3JY1 - chains A and C of the 3 polymer chains in the assembly; structure by X-ray diffraction, 1.75 A resolution.

[Chain A]
Name: alkylpurine DNA glycosylase AlkD
Source organism: Bacillus cereus
UniProt: Q816E8 (Q816E8_BACCR); numbering as in UniProt (aligned over 1-225)
Sequence (226 residues; each row starts with the number of its first residue; numbering starts at 0):
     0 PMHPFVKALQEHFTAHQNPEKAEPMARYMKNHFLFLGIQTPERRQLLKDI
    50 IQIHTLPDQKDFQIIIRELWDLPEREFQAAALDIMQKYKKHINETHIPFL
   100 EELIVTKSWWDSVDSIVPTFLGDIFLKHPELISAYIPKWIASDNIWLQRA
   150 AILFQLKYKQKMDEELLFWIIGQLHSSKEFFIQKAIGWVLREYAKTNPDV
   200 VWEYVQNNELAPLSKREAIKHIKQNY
Construct notes: expression tag (0)
What the authors report for this chain:
  - mutagenesis - D113N, R148A: decreased catalytic activity on 7mG (citing earlier work)
  - catalytic residues: Asp113, Arg148

[Chain C]
Molecule: 10-nt DNA strand
Sequence (10 nucleotides; row label = number of the first residue in the row):
    11 AAAGCCCCCC

[How chain A and chain C interact]
Contacting residue pairs - 15 pairs, chain A then chain C:
  Tyr27(A) - DC17(C)  base contact
  Tyr27(A) - DC18(C)  hydrogen bond to the base
  Tyr27(A) - DC19(C)  sugar contact
  Lys29(A) - DC19(C)  salt bridge to the phosphate
  Lys29(A) - DC20(C)  salt bridge to the phosphate
  Trp109(A) - DC17(C)  base contact
  Trp109(A) - DC18(C)  hydrogen bond to the phosphate
  Asp113(A) - DC17(C)  sugar contact
  Arg148(A) - DC17(C)  hydrogen bond to the phosphate
  Arg148(A) - DC18(C)  salt bridge to the phosphate
  Phe179(A) - DC19(C)  phosphate contact
  Lys183(A) - DC18(C)  phosphate contact
  Trp187(A) - DC17(C)  sugar contact
  Arg190(A) - DC17(C)  salt bridge to the phosphate
  Lys194(A) - DC16(C)  salt bridge to the phosphate
Other interface residues (no listed pair), chain A (13 interface residues in all): Phe180, Glu191, His220

[In short]
13 residues of chain A and 5 residues of chain C are in contact; the contacts include 3 hydrogen bonds and 5
salt bridges. Polar contacts include Tyr27(A)-DC18(C), Trp109(A)-DC18(C) and Arg148(A)-DC17(C). From the
paper: catalytic residues Asp113(A) and Arg148(A); D113N and R148A of chain A reduce catalytic activity on
7mG.
Here chain A is alkylpurine DNA glycosylase AlkD (Bacillus cereus) and chain C is a 10-nt DNA strand. Entry
3JY1 (Bacillus cereus Alkylpurine DNA Glycosylase AlkD Bound to DNA Containing an Abasic Site (across from C))
was determined by X-ray diffraction, deposited together with 3JX7, 3JXY and 3JXZ.
